5X50 - chains D and G of the 12 polymer chains in the assembly; structure by X-ray diffraction, 4.29 A resolution (low resolution: residue-level contacts below are approximate; hydrogen-bond / salt-bridge calls are withheld).

# Chain D
Molecule: RNA polymerase II subunit B32
From: Komagataella phaffii (strain GS115 / ATCC 20864)
Reference sequence: C4R2U9 (C4R2U9_KOMPG); residue numbers follow UniProt; this construct covers 1-186
Sequence (186 residues; each row starts with the number of its first residue):
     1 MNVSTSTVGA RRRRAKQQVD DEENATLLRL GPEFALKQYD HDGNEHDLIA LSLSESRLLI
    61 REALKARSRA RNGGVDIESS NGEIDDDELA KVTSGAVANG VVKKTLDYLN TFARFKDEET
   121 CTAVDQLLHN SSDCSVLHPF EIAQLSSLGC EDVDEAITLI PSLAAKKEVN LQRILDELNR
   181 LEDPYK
Not modelled in the structure: 1-22, 74-84, 97-98, 130-136, 186

# Chain G
Molecule: RNA polymerase II subunit
From: Komagataella phaffii (strain GS115 / ATCC 20864)
Reference sequence: C4R9A1 (C4R9A1_KOMPG); residues 1-171 here = UniProt positions 1-171
Sequence (171 residues; each row starts with the number of its first residue):
     1 MFFLKDLSLI LTLHPSYFGP QMNQYLREKL LTDVEGTCTG QFGYIVTVLD GMNIDVGKGR
    61 IIPGSGSAEF EVKYRAVVWK PFKGEVVDAI VSNVSPIGFF ADVGPLNVFV STRLIPDNLV
   121 YNPSNSPPAY MSNDELITKG SKVRLKVVGT RTDVNEIYAI GSIKEDFLGA I

# Interface between chain D and chain G
Contacting residue pairs (47; chain D residue first):
  Asn24(D) - Lys83(G)
  Ala25(D) - Lys83(G)
  Thr26(D) - Lys83(G)
  Thr26(D) - Gly84(G)
  Thr26(D) - Glu85(G)
  Leu30(D) - Phe82(G)
  Glu33(D) - Lys5(G)
  Phe34(D) - Lys80(G)
  Gln38(D) - Leu4(G)
  Gln38(D) - Lys5(G)
  Gln38(D) - Asp6(G)
  His41(D) - Lys73(G)
  Leu48(D) - Phe3(G)
  Ile49(D) - Phe2(G)
  Ile49(D) - Phe3(G)
  Ile49(D) - Leu4(G)
  Ala50(D) - Phe2(G)
  Leu51(D) - Met1(G)
  Leu51(D) - Phe2(G)
  Leu59(D) - Leu49(G)
  Ile60(D) - Thr47(G)
  Ala63(D) - Leu49(G)
  Ala63(D) - Asp50(G)
  Arg67(D) - Leu31(G)
  Arg67(D) - Glu35(G)
  Arg67(D) - Val48(G)
  Thr93(D) - Glu35(G)
  Asn99(D) - Glu35(G)
  Asn99(D) - Gly36(G)
  Val101(D) - Pro105(G)
  Lys104(D) - Gly104(G)
  Thr105(D) - Pro105(G)
  Tyr108(D) - Asp88(G)
  Tyr108(D) - Ala89(G)
  Tyr108(D) - Val103(G)
  Tyr108(D) - Gly104(G)
  Phe112(D) - Asp88(G)
  Phe112(D) - Ala89(G)
  Phe112(D) - Ile90(G)
  Ala143(D) - Met1(G)
  Gln144(D) - Met1(G)
  Gln144(D) - Val86(G)
  Leu148(D) - Val86(G)
  Leu148(D) - Arg144(G)
  Gly149(D) - Arg144(G)
  Leu159(D) - Arg144(G)
  Leu159(D) - Leu168(G)
Other interface residues (no listed pair), chain D (36 interface residues in all): Tyr39, Asp40, Ser56, Leu64, Ala70, Gly95, Phe140, Thr158
Other interface residues (no listed pair), chain G (37 interface residues in all): Phe42, Val46, Met52, Asp55, Val77, Val87, Asp102, Lys142, Phe167

# Overview
Chain D and chain G form an interface of 36 and 37 residues respectively.
Chain D is RNA polymerase II subunit B32 and chain G is RNA polymerase II subunit, both from Komagataella
phaffii (strain GS115 / ATCC 20864); the structure, RNA Polymerase II from Komagataella Pastoris (Type-2
crystal), was determined by X-ray diffraction together with 5X4Z and 5X51 from the same study.
